Entry 2EFW (X-ray diffraction, 2.50 A resolution); this record covers chains D and B of the 4 polymer chains in the assembly.

[Chain D]
Molecule: 21-nt DNA strand
Sequence (21 nucleotides; each row starts with the number of its first residue):
     1 CTATGTACCA AATGTTCAGT C
Not modelled in the structure: 1-2

[Chain B]
Name: Replication termination protein
Organism: Bacillus subtilis
UniProt: P68732 (RTP_BACSU); residues 1-122 here = UniProt positions 1-122
Chain sequence (122 residues; row label = number of the first residue in the row):
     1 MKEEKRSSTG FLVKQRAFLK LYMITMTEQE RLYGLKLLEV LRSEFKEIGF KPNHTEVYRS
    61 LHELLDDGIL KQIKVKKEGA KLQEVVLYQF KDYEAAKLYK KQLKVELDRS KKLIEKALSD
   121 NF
Not modelled in the structure: 1-7
Sequence notes: engineered mutation Ser110 (Cys in P68732)

[Interface between chain D and chain B]
Residue-residue contacts (11):
  DA3(D) - Leu35(B)  sugar contact
  DA3(D) - Lys36(B)  phosphate contact
  DA3(D) - Leu38(B)  base contact
  DT4(D) - His54(B)  base contact
  DT4(D) - Tyr58(B)  phosphate contact
  DG5(D) - His54(B)  hydrogen bond to the base
  DG5(D) - Tyr58(B)  hydrogen bond to the phosphate
  DG5(D) - His62(B)  salt bridge to the phosphate
  DT6(D) - His54(B)  base contact
  DT6(D) - Thr55(B)  base contact
  DG14(D) - Thr9(B)  phosphate contact
Also at the interface, not in a pair above, chain D (7 interface residues in all): DA7, DT13
Also at the interface, not in a pair above, chain B (9 interface residues in all): Phe11

[Overview]
7 residues of chain D and 9 residues of chain B are in contact, with 2 hydrogen bonds and 1 salt bridge. Polar
pairs include DG5(D)-His54(B), DG5(D)-Tyr58(B) and DG5(D)-His62(B).
Here chain D is a 21-nt DNA strand and chain B is Replication termination protein (Bacillus subtilis). Entry
2EFW (Crystal structure of the RTP:nRB complex from Bacillus subtilis) was determined by X-ray diffraction.
